Entry 4XKG (X-ray diffraction, 2.25 A resolution); this record covers chains A and B of the 6 polymer chains in the assembly.

== Chain A ==
Molecule: Hemagglutinin HA1 chain
From: Influenza A virus
Chain sequence (333 residues; row label = number of the first residue in the row; a row labelled like 125A-125B holds insertion residues (125A, then the next letters in order)):
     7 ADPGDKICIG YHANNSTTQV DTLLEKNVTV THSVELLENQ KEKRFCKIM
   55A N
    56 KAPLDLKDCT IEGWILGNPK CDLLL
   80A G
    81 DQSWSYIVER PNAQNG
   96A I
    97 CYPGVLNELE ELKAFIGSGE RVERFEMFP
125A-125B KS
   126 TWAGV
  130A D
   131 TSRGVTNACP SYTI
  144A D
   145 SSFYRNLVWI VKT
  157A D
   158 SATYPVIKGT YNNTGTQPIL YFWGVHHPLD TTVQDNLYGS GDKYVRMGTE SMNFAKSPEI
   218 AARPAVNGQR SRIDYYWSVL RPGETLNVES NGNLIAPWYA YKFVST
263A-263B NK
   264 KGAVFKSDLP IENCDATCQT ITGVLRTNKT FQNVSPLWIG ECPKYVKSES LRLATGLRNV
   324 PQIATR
Unresolved in the structure: 7-8, 329
Disulfides: Cys52-Cys277, Cys64-Cys76, Cys97-Cys139, Cys281-Cys305
Covalent attachments: glycan linked to Asn33, Asn169
Reported in the primary citation:
  - conformationally variable residues (side-chain flip): Asn137
  - binding site for beta-D-galactopyranose: Gly225, Gln226
  - specificity-determining residues: Leu186, Val190, Ala222, Ser228 (proposed by the authors, not directly observed)

== Chain B ==
Molecule: Hemagglutinin HA2 chain
From: Influenza A virus
Chain sequence (180 residues; each row starts with the number of its first residue):
     1 GIFGAIAGFI EGGWTGMIDG WYGYHHENSQ GSGYAADRES TQKAIDGITN KVNSIINKMN
    61 TQFEAVDHEF SNLERRIGNL NKRMEDGFLD VWTYNAELLV LLENERTLDL HDANVKNLYE
   121 KVKSQLRDNA NDLGNGCFEF WHKCDNECME SVKNGTYDYP KYQKESKLNR QGIEGRLVPR
Unresolved in the structure: 174-180
Disulfides: Cys144-Cys148

== How chain A and chain B interact ==
Pairs across the interface - 125 pairs, chain A then chain B:
  Pro9(A) with Glu139(B)
  Gly10(A) with Glu139(B), hydrogen bond (backbone-side chain)
  Asp11(A) with Glu27(B); Asn28(B); Ser29(B); Phe138(B); Glu139(B); Phe140(B), hydrogen bond (backbone-backbone); Lys143(B); Cys144(B), hydrogen bond (side chain-backbone)
  Lys12(A) with His25(B), hydrogen bond; His26(B); Glu27(B), salt bridge; Phe138(B); Met149(B)
  Ile13(A) with Tyr24(B), hydrophobic; His25(B); Cys137(B); Phe138(B), hydrogen bond (backbone-backbone); Phe140(B), hydrophobic; Val152(B), hydrophobic
  Cys14(A) with Trp14(B); Gly23(B); Tyr24(B); His25(B), hydrogen bond (backbone-backbone); Gly136(B); Cys137(B), disulfide
  Ile15(A) with Ile10(B); Trp14(B); Gly23(B); Val115(B); Tyr119(B), hydrophobic; Val122(B), hydrophobic; Gly136(B), hydrogen bond (backbone-backbone); Phe138(B), hydrophobic
  Gly16(A) with Trp14(B); Tyr22(B); Gly23(B), hydrogen bond (backbone-backbone)
  Tyr17(A) with Ile6(B); Ala7(B), hydrogen bond (side chain-backbone); Ile10(B), hydrogen bond (side chain-backbone); Glu11(B); Gly12(B), hydrogen bond (side chain-backbone); Gly13(B); Trp14(B), hydrogen bond (backbone-backbone); Met17(B); Trp21(B)
  His18(A) with Trp14(B); Met17(B), hydrogen bond (side chain-backbone); Gly20(B); Trp21(B), hydrogen bond (backbone-backbone)
  Ala19(A) with Gly13(B); Trp14(B), hydrogen bond (backbone-backbone); Thr15(B)
  Val26(A) with Asn104(B)
  Asp27(A) with Leu101(B); Asn104(B), hydrogen bond (backbone-side chain)
  Thr28(A) with Leu101(B); Asn104(B); Glu105(B); Leu108(B)
  Leu29(A) with Leu101(B), hydrogen bond (backbone-backbone); Leu102(B), hydrophobic; Glu105(B)
  Leu30(A) with Glu105(B)
  Val36(A) with Leu108(B), hydrophobic
  Thr37(A) with Trp21(B)
  His38(A) with Trp21(B), hydrogen bond
  Glu106(A) with Glu69(B); Phe70(B); Ser71(B)
  Lys109(A) with Glu69(B), salt bridge
  Lys264(A) with Glu64(B); Ala65(B), hydrogen bond (side chain-backbone)
  Ala266(A) with Asp67(B)
  Val267(A) with Asp67(B), hydrogen bond (backbone-side chain)
  Lys269(A) with Glu69(B), salt bridge
  Thr293(A) with Ile56(B); Met59(B)
  Phe294(A) with Met59(B), hydrophobic; Ala96(B), hydrophobic
  Pro299(A) with Ala65(B)
  Leu300(A) with Ala65(B); Val66(B); Asp67(B)
  Trp301(A) with Gln62(B); Phe63(B)
  Cys305(A) with Gln62(B), hydrogen bond (backbone-side chain)
  Pro306(A) with Gln62(B)
  Lys307(A) with Met59(B), hydrogen bond (side chain-backbone); Thr61(B), hydrogen bond (side chain-backbone); Gln62(B); Trp92(B)
  Tyr308(A) with Leu89(B), hydrophobic
  Val309(A) with Leu89(B), hydrophobic; Trp92(B); Thr93(B)
  Lys310(A) with Leu89(B); Asp90(B); Thr93(B), hydrogen bond (backbone-side chain)
  Ser311(A) with Glu97(B), hydrogen bond
  Leu314(A) with Ala96(B), hydrophobic; Glu97(B); Val100(B), hydrophobic
  Arg315(A) with Val100(B); Asn104(B), hydrogen bond (backbone-side chain)
  Leu316(A) with Ile55(B), hydrophobic; Glu103(B); Asn104(B)
  Ala317(A) with Asn104(B), hydrogen bond (backbone-side chain); Thr107(B)
  Thr318(A) with Trp21(B); Ile48(B); Val52(B); His111(B), hydrogen bond (backbone-side chain)
  Gly319(A) with Trp21(B); Leu108(B); His111(B), hydrogen bond (backbone-side chain)
  Leu320(A) with Trp21(B); Tyr22(B), hydrophobic; His111(B)
  Arg321(A) with Leu108(B)
  Val323(A) with Glu11(B); Gly12(B); Gly13(B), hydrogen bond (backbone-backbone)
Interface residues without a listed pair, chain A (53 interface residues in all): Asn20, Val34, Val40, Leu42, Ala110, Pro324, Gln325
Interface residues without a listed pair, chain B (71 interface residues in all): Ala5, Ile18, His68, Glu74, Leu98, Leu118, Leu126, Asn135, His142, Lys153
Cross-chain cystine bridges: Cys14(A)-Cys137(B)

== In short ==
53 residues of chain A face 71 of chain B across their interface; the contacts include 1 disulfide bond, 30
hydrogen bonds and 3 salt bridges. Polar contacts include Lys12(A)-Glu27(B), Lys109(A)-Glu69(B) and
Lys269(A)-Glu69(B). The paper reports a binding site for beta-D-galactopyranose at Gly225(A) and Gln226(A);
specificity determinants Leu186(A), Val190(A) and Ala222(A) among others.
Chain A is Hemagglutinin HA1 chain and chain B is Hemagglutinin HA2 chain, both from Influenza A virus; the
structure, Crystal structure of hemagglutinin from Taiwan (2013) H6N1 influenza virus in complex with 6'-SLN,
was determined by X-ray diffraction (same publication as 4XKD, 4XKE and 4XKF).
